PDB entry 6HUJ | electron microscopy, 3.04 A resolution | chains A and B of the 6 polymer chains in the assembly

# Chain A
Protein: Gamma-aminobutyric acid receptor subunit alpha-1
Source organism: Bos taurus
UniProtKB: chimeric construct of P08219, P14867: residues -34 to -8 from P08219 (GBRA1_BOVIN) positions 1-27 (UniProt number = residue number + 35); residues 1-429 from P14867 positions 28-456 (UniProt number = residue number + 27)
Sequence (464 residues; each row starts with the number of its first residue; numbers below 1 keep their minus sign (Met-34 is residue -34)):
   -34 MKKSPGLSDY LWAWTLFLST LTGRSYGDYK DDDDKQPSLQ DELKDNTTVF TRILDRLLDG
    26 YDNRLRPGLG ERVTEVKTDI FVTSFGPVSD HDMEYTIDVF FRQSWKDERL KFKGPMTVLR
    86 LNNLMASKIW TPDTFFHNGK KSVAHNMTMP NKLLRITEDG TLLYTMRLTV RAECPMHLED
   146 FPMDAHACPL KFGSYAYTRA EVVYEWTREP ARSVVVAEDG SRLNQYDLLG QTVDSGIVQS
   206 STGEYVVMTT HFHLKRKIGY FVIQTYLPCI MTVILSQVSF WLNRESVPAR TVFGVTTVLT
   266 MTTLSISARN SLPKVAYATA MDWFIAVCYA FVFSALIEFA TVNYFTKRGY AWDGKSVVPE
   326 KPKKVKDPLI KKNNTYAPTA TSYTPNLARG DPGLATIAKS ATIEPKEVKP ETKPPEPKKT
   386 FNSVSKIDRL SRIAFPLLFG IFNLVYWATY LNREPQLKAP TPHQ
Not modelled in the structure: -34 to 9, 322-383, 419-429
Construct notes: linker (-7 to 0)
Swiss-Prot annotation at these positions:
  - binding site (4-aminobutanoate): Arg67, Thr130
  - binding site (3alpha-hydroxy-5alpha-pregnan-11,20-dione): Trp246
  - glycosylation (N-linked (GlcNAc...) asparagine): Asn11, Asn111
Disulfide bonds: Cys139-Cys153
Glycans and other covalent adducts: glycan linked to Asn111
Ligand contacts:
  - gamma-amino-butanoic acid (ABU): Phe65, Arg67, Thr130
  - PIO ([(2R)-2-octanoyloxy-3-[oxidanyl-[(1R,2R,3S,4R,5R,6S)-2,3,6-tris(oxidanyl)-4,5-diphosphonooxy-cyclohexyl]oxy-phosphoryl]oxy-propyl] octanoate): Arg249, Thr306, Phe310, Arg313, Phe386, Asn387, Ser388, Ser390, Lys391, Ile392, Leu395
Reported in the primary citation:
  - binding site for gamma-amino-butanoic acid: Phe65, Arg67, Thr130
  - conformationally variable residues (side-chain flip): Arg85

# Chain B
Protein: Gamma-aminobutyric acid receptor subunit beta-3
Source organism: Homo sapiens
UniProtKB: P28472 (GBRB3_HUMAN), isoform P28472-2; residues -24 to 448 here correspond to UniProt positions 1-473 (UniProt number = residue number + 25)
Sequence (473 residues; row label = number of the first residue in the row; numbers below 1 keep their minus sign (Met-24 is residue -24)):
   -24 MCSGLLELLL PIWLSWTLGT RGSEPRSVND PGNMSFVKET VDKLLKGYDI RLRPDFGGPP
    36 VCVGMNIDIA SIDMVSEVNM DYTLTMYFQQ YWRDKRLAYS GIPLNLTLDN RVADQLWVPD
    96 TYFLNDKKSF VHGVTVKNRM IRLHPDGTVL YGLRITTTAA CMMDLRRYPL DEQNCTLEIE
   156 SYGYTTDDIE FYWRGGDKAV TGVERIELPQ FSIVEHRLVS RNVVFATGAY PRLSLSFRLK
   216 RNIGYFILQT YMPSILITIL SWVSFWINYD ASAARVALGI TTVLTMTTIN THLRETLPKI
   276 PYVKAIDMYL MGCFVFVFLA LLEYAFVNYI FFGRGPQRQK KLAEKTAKAK NDRSKSESNR
   336 VDAHGNILLT SLEVHNEMNE VSGGIGDTRN SAISFDNSGI QYRKQSMPRE GHGRFLGDRS
   396 LPHKKTHLRR RSSQLKIKIP DLTDVNAIDR WSRIVFPFTF SLFNLVYWLY YVN
Not modelled in the structure: -24 to 7, 314-417, 448
Swiss-Prot annotation at these positions:
  - binding site (benzamidine): Asp95 to Tyr97, Glu155 to Tyr157, Phe200
  - binding site (4-aminobutanoate): Tyr97, Glu155, Tyr157, Thr202
  - binding site (histamine): Tyr97, Ser156, Tyr157, Thr202
  - glycosylation (N-linked (GlcNAc...) asparagine): Asn8, Asn80, Asn149
Disulfide bonds: Cys136-Cys150
Glycans and other covalent adducts: N-acetylglucosamine (NAG) linked to Asn80; glycan linked to Asn149
Ligand contacts:
  - gamma-amino-butanoic acid (ABU): Tyr97, Glu155, Ser156, Tyr157, Phe200, Thr202, Tyr205
  - picrotoxin (RI5; (1aR,2aR,3S,6R,6aS,8aS,8bR,9R)-2a-hydroxy-8b-methyl-9-(prop-1-en-2-yl)hexahydro-3,6-methano-1,5,7-trioxacyclopenta[ij]c yclopropa[a]azulene-4,8(3H)-dione): Ala252, Ile255, Thr256, Leu259
Reported in the primary citation:
  - binding site for gamma-amino-butanoic acid: Tyr97, Glu155, Ser156, Tyr157, Phe200, Thr202, Tyr205
  - conformationally variable residues (loop rearrangement): Thr202
  - mutagenesis - K279T (20-fold): increased signaling in response to GABA (citing earlier work)

# Chain A / chain B interface
Pairs across the interface - 111 pairs, chain A then chain B:
  Thr12(A) - Leu27(B)
  Phe15(A) - Leu27(B)  hydrophobic
  Phe15(A) - Phe31(B)  hydrophobic
  Thr16(A) - Asp24(B)
  Leu19(A) - Arg26(B)
  Phe46(A) - Phe200(B)  hydrophobic
  Phe65(A) - Tyr97(B)
  Phe65(A) - Tyr157(B)  hydrophobic
  Arg67(A) - Thr202(B)
  Arg85(A) - Gly158(B)
  Arg85(A) - Asp163(B)  salt bridge
  Asn87(A) - Ile25(B)
  Asn87(A) - Arg26(B)
  Met90(A) - Arg26(B)  hydrogen bond
  His110(A) - Asp101(B)
  His110(A) - Lys102(B)
  Met112(A) - Thr96(B)
  Met112(A) - Tyr97(B)
  Met112(A) - Phe98(B)  hydrophobic
  Met112(A) - Asp101(B)
  Met112(A) - Ser104(B)
  Met112(A) - Phe105(B)
  Met112(A) - Val106(B)  hydrophobic
  Met112(A) - Ile130(B)  hydrophobic
  Thr113(A) - Pro94(B)
  Thr113(A) - Thr96(B)  hydrogen bond (backbone-backbone)
  Thr113(A) - Leu128(B)
  Met114(A) - Val93(B)  hydrophobic
  Met114(A) - Pro94(B)
  Met114(A) - Asp95(B)
  Asn116(A) - Tyr97(B)
  Asn116(A) - Tyr157(B)  hydrogen bond (backbone-side chain)
  Lys117(A) - Tyr157(B)
  Leu118(A) - Tyr157(B)  hydrophobic
  Arg120(A) - Gly158(B)
  Arg120(A) - Thr202(B)  hydrogen bond (side chain-backbone)
  Arg120(A) - Tyr205(B)  hydrogen bond
  Thr130(A) - Tyr157(B)  hydrogen bond
  Met131(A) - Tyr157(B)
  Arg132(A) - Tyr97(B)
  Arg132(A) - Phe98(B)  hydrogen bond (side chain-backbone)
  Arg132(A) - Leu99(B)  hydrogen bond (side chain-backbone)
  Arg132(A) - Asp101(B)  hydrogen bond (side chain-backbone)
  Arg132(A) - Tyr157(B)  hydrogen bond (backbone-side chain)
  Asp184(A) - Met137(B)
  Arg187(A) - Met55(B)
  Arg187(A) - Asn100(B)
  Arg187(A) - Met137(B)
  Asn189(A) - Val53(B)
  Asn189(A) - Pro276(B)
  Asn189(A) - Tyr277(B)
  Gln190(A) - Pro276(B)
  Gly224(A) - Val278(B)
  Tyr225(A) - Arg269(B)
  Tyr225(A) - Ile275(B)
  Tyr225(A) - Pro276(B)
  Tyr225(A) - Tyr277(B)
  Tyr225(A) - Lys279(B)
  Tyr225(A) - Asp282(B)
  Ile228(A) - Val278(B)  hydrophobic
  Ile228(A) - Asp282(B)
  Ile228(A) - Met286(B)  hydrophobic
  Gln229(A) - Arg269(B)
  Gln229(A) - Asp282(B)  hydrogen bond
  Thr230(A) - Arg269(B)
  Leu232(A) - Met286(B)  hydrophobic
  Met236(A) - Met286(B)  hydrophobic
  Met236(A) - Phe289(B)  hydrophobic
  Met236(A) - Phe293(B)
  Ile239(A) - Phe293(B)  hydrophobic
  Leu240(A) - Ile255(B)  hydrophobic
  Leu240(A) - Val258(B)  hydrophobic
  Leu240(A) - Phe293(B)  hydrophobic
  Leu240(A) - Leu296(B)  hydrophobic
  Val243(A) - Leu297(B)  hydrophobic
  Val243(A) - Ala300(B)  hydrophobic
  Trp246(A) - Tyr304(B)
  Leu247(A) - Ala300(B)  hydrophobic
  Leu247(A) - Asn303(B)
  Asn248(A) - Asn303(B)
  Asn248(A) - Phe307(B)
  Ser251(A) - Ser247(B)  hydrogen bond
  Pro253(A) - Ala248(B)  hydrophobic
  Ala254(A) - Ser247(B)
  Ala254(A) - Ala248(B)
  Ala254(A) - Val251(B)
  Val257(A) - Ala252(B)  hydrophobic
  Val257(A) - Ile255(B)
  Phe258(A) - Val251(B)  hydrophobic
  Phe258(A) - Ile255(B)  hydrophobic
  Phe258(A) - Leu296(B)  hydrophobic
  Thr261(A) - Ile255(B)
  Thr261(A) - Leu259(B)
  Thr262(A) - Ile255(B)
  Leu264(A) - Leu259(B)  hydrophobic
  Thr265(A) - Leu259(B)
  Thr265(A) - Thr262(B)
  Thr268(A) - Thr262(B)
  Thr268(A) - Thr266(B)
  Leu269(A) - Thr262(B)
  Ser272(A) - Thr266(B)
  Ser272(A) - Arg269(B)  hydrogen bond (backbone-side chain)
  Ala273(A) - Arg269(B)
  Ser276(A) - Arg269(B)  hydrogen bond
  Ala316(A) - Phe307(B)  hydrophobic
  Trp317(A) - Phe306(B)
  Trp317(A) - Phe307(B)
  Trp317(A) - Gly310(B)
  Trp317(A) - Pro311(B)  hydrophobic
  Gly319(A) - Phe306(B)
  Arg397(A) - Tyr304(B)
Other interface residues (no listed pair), chain A (65 interface residues in all): Asp20, Pro52, Ser186, Phe226, Pro233, Asn275, Lys320, Ser321, Arg394
Other interface residues (no listed pair), chain B (73 interface residues in all): Glu52, Asn54, Phe63, Lys103, Ala135, Thr160, Ala201, Thr263, Asn265, Glu270, Lys274, Met283, Val290, Tyr299, Gln312, Arg313
The authors on this interface:
  - interface residues, chain A: Arg85(A)
  - interface residues, chain B: Gly158(B), Tyr205(B)

# Overview
65 residues of chain A and 73 residues of chain B are in contact, with 14 hydrogen bonds and 1 salt bridge.
Polar contacts include Arg85(A)-Asp163(B), Met90(A)-Arg26(B) and Asn116(A)-Tyr157(B). The paper reports a
binding site for gamma-amino-butanoic acid at Phe65(A), Arg67(A) and Tyr97(B) among others; K279T of chain B
increases signaling in response to GABA.
Here chain A is Gamma-aminobutyric acid receptor subunit alpha-1 (Bos taurus) and chain B is
Gamma-aminobutyric acid receptor subunit beta-3 (Homo sapiens). Entry 6HUJ (CryoEM structure of human
full-length heteromeric alpha1beta3gamma2L GABA(A)R in complex with picrotoxin, GABA and megabody Mb38) was
determined by electron microscopy, deposited together with 6HUG, 6HUK, 6HUO and 6HUP.
